PDB entry 5XM1 | X-ray diffraction, 3.45 A resolution | chains B and I of the 10 polymer chains in the assembly

[Chain B]
Protein: Histone H4
Source organism: Mus musculus
UniProt: P62806 (H4_MOUSE); residues 0-102 here correspond to UniProt positions 1-103 (UniProt number = residue number + 1)
Amino-acid sequence (106 residues; numbered -3 to 102; the number before each row is that of its first residue; numbers below 1 keep their minus sign (Gly-3 is residue -3)):
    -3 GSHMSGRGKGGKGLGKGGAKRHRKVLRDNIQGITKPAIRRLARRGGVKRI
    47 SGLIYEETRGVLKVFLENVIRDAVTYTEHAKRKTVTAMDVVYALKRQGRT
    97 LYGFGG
Disordered / not traced: -3 to 24
Differences from the reference sequence: expression tag (-3 to -1)
Curated features (UniProtKB/Swiss-Prot):
  - DNA-binding region: Lys16 to Lys20
  - modified residue: Ser1 (N-acetylserine), Arg3 (Asymmetric dimethylarginine), Lys5 (N6-(2-hydroxyisobutyryl)lysine), Lys8 (N6-(2-hydroxyisobutyryl)lysine), Lys12 (N6-(2-hydroxyisobutyryl)lysine), Lys16 (N6-(2-hydroxyisobutyryl)lysine), Lys20 (N6,N6,N6-trimethyllysine), Lys31 (N6-(2-hydroxyisobutyryl)lysine), Lys44 (N6-(2-hydroxyisobutyryl)lysine), Ser47 (Phosphoserine), Tyr51 (Phosphotyrosine), Lys59 (N6-(2-hydroxyisobutyryl)lysine), Lys77 (N6-(2-hydroxyisobutyryl)lysine), Lys79 (N6-(2-hydroxyisobutyryl)lysine), Thr80 (Phosphothreonine), Tyr88 (Phosphotyrosine), Lys91 (N6-(2-hydroxyisobutyryl)lysine)
  - cross-link (Glycyl lysine isopeptide (Lys-Gly)): Lys12 (interchain with G-Cter in SUMO2), Lys20 (interchain with G-Cter in SUMO2), Lys31 (interchain with G-Cter in SUMO2), Lys59 (interchain with G-Cter in SUMO2), Lys79 (interchain with G-Cter in SUMO2), Lys91 (interchain with G-Cter in SUMO2)

[Chain I]
Molecule: 146-nt DNA strand
Source organism: Homo sapiens
Sequence (146 nucleotides; row label = number of the first residue in the row):
     1 ATCAATATCCACCTGCAGATTCTACCAAAAGTGTATTTGGAAACTGCTCC
    51 ATCAAAAGGCATGTTCAGCTGAATTCAGCTGAACATGCCTTTTGATGGAG
   101 CAGTTTCCAAATACACTTTTGGTAGAATCTGCAGGTGGATATTGAT

[How chain B and chain I interact]
Pairs across the interface (7; chain B residue first):
  Thr30(B) - DC60(I)  phosphate contact
  Thr30(B) - DA61(I)  phosphate contact
  Pro32(B) - DC60(I)  phosphate contact
  Pro32(B) - DA61(I)  phosphate contact
  Arg36(B) - DC60(I)  salt bridge to the phosphate
  Arg45(B) - DC69(I)  sugar contact
  Lys77(B) - DG40(I)  salt bridge to the phosphate
Also at the interface, not in a pair above, chain I (5 interface residues in all): DT70

[In short]
Chain B and chain I each contribute 5 residues to their interface, with 2 salt bridges. Polar pairs include
Arg36(B)-DC60(I) and Lys77(B)-DG40(I). Curated annotation (UniProt) lists a DNA-binding region on chain B.
Chain B is Histone H4 (Mus musculus) and chain I is a 146-nt DNA strand (Homo sapiens); the structure, The
mouse nucleosome structure containing H2A, H2B type3-A, H3mm7, and H4, was determined by X-ray diffraction
(same publication as 5XM0).
